8JTM - chains B and F of the 8 polymer chains in the assembly; structure by electron microscopy, 5.14 A resolution (low resolution: residue-level contacts below are approximate; hydrogen-bond / salt-bridge calls are withheld).

== Chain B (and F) ==
Protein: gp41 protein of HIV envelope trimer
Source organism: Human immunodeficiency virus 1
Notes: chain F of this document is another copy of the same molecule, construct and numbering; everything in this record applies to it too
Sequence (153 residues; each row starts with the number of its first residue):
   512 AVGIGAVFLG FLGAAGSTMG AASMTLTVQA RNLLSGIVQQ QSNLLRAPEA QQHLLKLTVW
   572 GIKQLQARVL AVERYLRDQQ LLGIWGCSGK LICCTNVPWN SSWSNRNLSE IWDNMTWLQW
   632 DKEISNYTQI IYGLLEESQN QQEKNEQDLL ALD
Unresolved in the structure: 512-519, 547-565 (chain F: 512-519, 546-567)
Disulfides: Cys598-Cys604
Covalently attached groups: N-acetylglucosamine (NAG) linked to Asn611, Asn618, Asn637

== Chain B / chain F interface ==
Residue-residue contacts (20; chain B residue first):
  Gln577(B) with Arg579(F)
  Val580(B) with Arg579(F)
  Leu581(B) with Arg579(F)
  Glu584(B) with Leu545(F)
  Leu587(B) with Tyr586(F); Leu587(F)
  Arg588(B) with Leu545(F)
  Gln591(B) with Ala541(F); Arg542(F); Leu545(F); Tyr586(F)
  Gly594(B) with Gly600(F)
  Glu647(B) with Thr538(F); Arg542(F)
  Glu648(B) with Arg542(F)
  Gln652(B) with Met535(F); Thr538(F)
  Lys655(B) with Thr538(F)
  Gln658(B) with Ile603(F)
  Asp659(B) with Ile603(F)
Also at the interface, not in a pair above, chain B (15 interface residues in all): Val583
Also at the interface, not in a pair above, chain F (13 interface residues in all): Leu576, Val583, Leu602

== Overview ==
Chain B and chain F form an interface of 15 and 13 residues respectively. N-acetylglucosamine is covalently
linked to Asn611(B), Asn618(B) and Asn637(B).
Chain B and chain F are both gp41 protein of HIV envelope trimer (Human immunodeficiency virus 1); the
structure, CNE55.664 trimer in complex with broadly neutralizing HIV antibody PGT145, was determined by
electron microscopy together with 8JTD from the same study.
